8VLR - chains E and K of the 10 polymer chains in the assembly; structure by electron microscopy, 2.60 A resolution.

# Chain E
Protein: Histone H3.1
From: Homo sapiens
Reference sequence: P68431 (H31_HUMAN); residues 38-135 here correspond to UniProt positions 39-136 (UniProt number = residue number + 1)
Sequence (98 residues; row label = number of the first residue in the row):
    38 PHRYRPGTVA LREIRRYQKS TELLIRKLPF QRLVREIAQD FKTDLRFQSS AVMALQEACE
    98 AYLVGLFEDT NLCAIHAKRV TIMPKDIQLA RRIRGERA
Swiss-Prot annotation at these positions:
  - modified residue: Tyr41 (Phosphotyrosine), Lys56 (N6,N6,N6-trimethyllysine), Ser57 (Phosphoserine), Lys64 (N6-(2-hydroxyisobutyryl)lysine), Lys79 (N6,N6,N6-trimethyllysine), Thr80 (Phosphothreonine), Ser86 (Phosphoserine), Thr107 (Phosphothreonine), Lys115 (N6-acetyllysine), Lys122 (N6-(2-hydroxyisobutyryl)lysine)

# Chain K
Molecule: 136-nt DNA strand
From: Homo sapiens
Sequence (136 nucleotides; row label = number of the first residue in the row):
    10 TCTCTGCCTG TTCTTCCAAA AGTGTATTTA GAAACTGCTC CAACAAAAGG CAGGTTCAGC
    70 TGAATTCAGC TGAACCTGCC TTTTGATGGA GCAGTTACCA AATACACTTT TGGTAGAATC
   130 TGGTGCTCCA TTATGA

# Interface between chain E and chain K
Contacting residue pairs (24):
  His39(E) - DA83(K)  sugar contact
  Arg40(E) - DG81(K)  base contact
  Arg40(E) - DA82(K)  hydrogen bond to the sugar
  Arg40(E) - DA83(K)  hydrogen bond to the sugar
  Tyr41(E) - DA82(K)  sugar contact
  Tyr41(E) - DA83(K)  hydrogen bond to the phosphate
  Pro43(E) - DG81(K)  phosphate contact
  Pro43(E) - DA82(K)  sugar contact
  Gly44(E) - DG81(K)  phosphate contact
  Gly44(E) - DA82(K)  hydrogen bond to the phosphate
  Thr45(E) - DA82(K)  phosphate contact
  Val46(E) - DA82(K)  hydrogen bond to the phosphate
  Val46(E) - DA83(K)  phosphate contact
  Ala47(E) - DA82(K)  hydrogen bond to the phosphate
  Lys56(E) - DT10(K)  hydrogen bond to the base
  Arg63(E) - DT91(K)  salt bridge to the phosphate
  Lys64(E) - DT91(K)  salt bridge to the phosphate
  Lys64(E) - DT92(K)  salt bridge to the phosphate
  Leu65(E) - DT90(K)  phosphate contact
  Leu65(E) - DT91(K)  base contact
  Pro66(E) - DT90(K)  phosphate contact
  Arg69(E) - DT90(K)  salt bridge to the phosphate
  Arg83(E) - DA99(K)  hydrogen bond to the sugar
  Arg83(E) - DG100(K)  sugar contact
Interface residues without a listed pair, chain E (17 interface residues in all): Arg42, Thr118
Interface residues without a listed pair, chain K (13 interface residues in all): DT80, DC89, DG97, DG98

# Summary
Chain E and chain K form an interface of 17 and 13 residues respectively, with 8 hydrogen bonds and 4 salt
bridges. Polar contacts include Lys56(E)-DT10(K), Arg40(E)-DA82(K) and Arg40(E)-DA83(K).
Chain E is Histone H3.1 and chain K is a 136-nt DNA strand, both from Homo sapiens; the structure, Cryo-EM
structure of native H2AK119bu nucleosome at 2.6, was determined by electron microscopy.
